Entry 4TR7 (X-ray diffraction, 2.29 A resolution); this record covers chains A and B.

# Chain A (and B)
Protein: DNA polymerase III subunit beta
Source organism: Mycobacterium tuberculosis
Notes: EC 2.7.7.7; chain B of this document is another copy of the same molecule, construct and numbering; everything in this record applies to it too
UniProt: P9WNU0 (DPO3B_MYCTO); the construct lacks a stretch of the UniProt sequence and is renumbered around it, so the offset changes along the chain: 2-65 = UniProt 1-64; 66-70 = UniProt 66-70; 72-403 = UniProt 71-402
Chain sequence (402 residues; each row starts with the number of its first residue; note: 1 number in that range is skipped by the numbering (no residue carries it; nothing is unmodelled there)):
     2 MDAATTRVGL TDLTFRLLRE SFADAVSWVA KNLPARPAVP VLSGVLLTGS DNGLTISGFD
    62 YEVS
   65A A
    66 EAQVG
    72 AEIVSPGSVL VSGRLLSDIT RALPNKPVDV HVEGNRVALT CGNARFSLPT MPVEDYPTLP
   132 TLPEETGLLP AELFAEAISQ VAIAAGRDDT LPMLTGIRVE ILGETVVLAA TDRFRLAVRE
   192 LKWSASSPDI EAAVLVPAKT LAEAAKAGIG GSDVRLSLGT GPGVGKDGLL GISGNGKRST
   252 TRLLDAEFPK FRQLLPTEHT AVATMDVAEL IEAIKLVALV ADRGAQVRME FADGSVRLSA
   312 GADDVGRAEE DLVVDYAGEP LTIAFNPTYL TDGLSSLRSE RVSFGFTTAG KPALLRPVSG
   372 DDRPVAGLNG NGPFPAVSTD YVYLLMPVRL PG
Unresolved in the structure: 2-9, 34-40, 65A, 160, 198, 220, 230-233, 372, 401-403 (chain B: 2-9, 52, 65A, 231-238, 370-380, 401-403)

# Interface between chain A and chain B
Residue-residue contacts (49):
  Leu86(A) - Leu290(B)
  Leu86(A) - Val316(B)
  Asp89(A) - Leu290(B)
  Ile90(A) - Leu290(B)  hydrophobic
  Ala93(A) - Leu287(B)
  Arg107(A) - Asp314(B)  salt bridge
  Asn114(A) - Glu320(B)
  Asn114(A) - Glu321(B)
  Asn114(A) - Asp322(B)
  Ala115(A) - Leu287(B)  hydrophobic
  Ala115(A) - Glu320(B)
  Arg116(A) - Arg308(B)
  Arg116(A) - Ala319(B)
  Arg116(A) - Glu320(B)  salt bridge
  Arg116(A) - Asp322(B)  salt bridge
  Phe117(A) - Leu287(B)  hydrophobic
  Phe117(A) - Val291(B)  hydrophobic
  Phe117(A) - Arg318(B)
  Phe117(A) - Ala319(B)  hydrophobic
  Ser118(A) - Gly317(B)
  Ser118(A) - Arg318(B)  hydrogen bond (backbone-backbone)
  Pro120(A) - Asp314(B)
  Pro120(A) - Asp315(B)
  Pro120(A) - Val316(B)
  Pro120(A) - Gly317(B)
  Leu287(A) - Ile90(B)
  Leu287(A) - Ala93(B)  hydrophobic
  Leu287(A) - Ala115(B)  hydrophobic
  Leu287(A) - Phe117(B)  hydrophobic
  Leu290(A) - Leu86(B)
  Leu290(A) - Asp89(B)
  Leu290(A) - Ile90(B)  hydrophobic
  Asp314(A) - Arg107(B)  salt bridge
  Asp314(A) - Pro120(B)
  Asp315(A) - Pro120(B)
  Val316(A) - Leu86(B)
  Val316(A) - Pro120(B)
  Gly317(A) - Ser118(B)
  Gly317(A) - Pro120(B)
  Arg318(A) - Phe117(B)
  Arg318(A) - Ser118(B)  hydrogen bond (backbone-backbone)
  Ala319(A) - Arg116(B)
  Ala319(A) - Phe117(B)  hydrophobic
  Glu320(A) - Asn114(B)
  Glu320(A) - Ala115(B)
  Glu320(A) - Arg116(B)  salt bridge
  Glu321(A) - Asn114(B)
  Asp322(A) - Asn114(B)
  Asp322(A) - Arg116(B)  salt bridge
Also at the interface, not in a pair above, chain A (27 interface residues in all): Leu94, Pro95, Glu283, Val291, Arg308
Also at the interface, not in a pair above, chain B (27 interface residues in all): Leu94, Pro95, Leu119

# In short
Chain A and chain B each contribute 27 residues to their interface; the contacts include 2 hydrogen bonds and
6 salt bridges. Among the polar pairs are Arg107(A)-Asp314(B), Arg116(A)-Glu320(B) and Arg116(A)-Asp322(B).
Chain A and chain B are both DNA polymerase III subunit beta (Mycobacterium tuberculosis); the structure,
Crystal structure of DNA polymerase sliding clamp from Mycobaterium tuberculosis, was determined by X-ray
diffraction together with 4TR6, 4TR8 and 4TSZ from the same study.
